PDB entry 9G9H | electron microscopy, 2.99 A resolution | chains H and R of the 10 polymer chains in the assembly

Chain H:
Molecule: CRISPR system Cms protein Csm5
Organism: Enterococcus italicus DSM 15952
UniProtKB: E6LHV3 (CSM5_ENTI1); residue numbers follow UniProt; this construct covers 1-349
Sequence (379 residues; row label = number of the first residue in the row):
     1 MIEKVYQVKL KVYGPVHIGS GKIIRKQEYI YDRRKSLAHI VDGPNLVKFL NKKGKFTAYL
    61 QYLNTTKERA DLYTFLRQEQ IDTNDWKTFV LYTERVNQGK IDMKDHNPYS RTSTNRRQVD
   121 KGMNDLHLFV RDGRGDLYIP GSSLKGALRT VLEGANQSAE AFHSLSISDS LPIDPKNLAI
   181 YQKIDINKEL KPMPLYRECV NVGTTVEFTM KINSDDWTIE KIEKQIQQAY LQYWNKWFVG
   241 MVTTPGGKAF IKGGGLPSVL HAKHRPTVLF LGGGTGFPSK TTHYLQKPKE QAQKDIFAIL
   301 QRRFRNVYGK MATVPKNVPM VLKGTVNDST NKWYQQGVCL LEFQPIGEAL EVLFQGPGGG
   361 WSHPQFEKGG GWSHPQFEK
Disordered / not traced: 1-2, 101-120, 155-160, 261-265, 320-325, 346-379
Construct notes: expression tag (350-379)

Chain R:
Molecule: crRNA
Organism: Enterococcus italicus DSM 15952
Sequence (45 nucleotides; each row starts with the number of its first residue; numbers below 1 keep their minus sign (A-7 is residue -7)):
    -7 ACGAGAACAU GCGCGACAUU CCGAAGAACG CUGAAGCGCU GGGGG
Disordered / not traced: 23-37

Interface between chain H and chain R:
Contacting residue pairs - 35 pairs, chain H then chain R:
  His17(H) - A20(R)  phosphate contact
  Ile18(H) - A20(R)  phosphate contact
  Gly19(H) - A19(R)  hydrogen bond to the sugar
  Gly21(H) - A19(R)  base contact
  Ser142(H) - G18(R)  sugar contact
  Ser142(H) - A19(R)  hydrogen bond to the phosphate
  Ser143(H) - G18(R)  hydrogen bond to the phosphate
  Ser143(H) - A19(R)  hydrogen bond to the phosphate
  Lys145(H) - A17(R)  salt bridge to the phosphate
  Gly146(H) - G18(R)  sugar contact
  Ala147(H) - G18(R)  hydrogen bond to the base
  Arg149(H) - A16(R)  hydrogen bond to the phosphate
  Arg149(H) - A17(R)  salt bridge to the phosphate
  Arg149(H) - G18(R)  phosphate contact
  Thr150(H) - G18(R)  hydrogen bond to the base
  Phe162(H) - A16(R)  phosphate contact
  Phe162(H) - A17(R)  phosphate contact
  His163(H) - G15(R)  phosphate contact
  His163(H) - A16(R)  salt bridge to the phosphate
  Lys183(H) - G22(R)  base contact
  Phe270(H) - G18(R)  base contact
  Leu271(H) - G18(R)  base contact
  Gly272(H) - A20(R)  phosphate contact
  Gly273(H) - A20(R)  hydrogen bond to the phosphate
  Gly276(H) - G22(R)  phosphate contact
  Phe277(H) - C21(R)  hydrogen bond to the phosphate
  Phe277(H) - G22(R)  hydrogen bond to the phosphate
  Lys280(H) - G18(R)  base contact
  Lys280(H) - A20(R)  phosphate contact
  Lys280(H) - C21(R)  phosphate contact
  Leu300(H) - G22(R)  sugar contact
  Phe304(H) - C21(R)  base contact
  Phe304(H) - G22(R)  sugar contact
  Tyr308(H) - G22(R)  hydrogen bond to the phosphate
  Pro319(H) - G22(R)  phosphate contact
Interface residues without a listed pair, chain H (29 interface residues in all): Ser20, Gly274, Pro278, Val307

In short:
29 residues of chain H face 8 of chain R across their interface; the contacts include 11 hydrogen bonds and 3
salt bridges. Among the polar pairs are Ala147(H)-G18(R), Thr150(H)-G18(R) and Gly19(H)-A19(R).
Chain H is CRISPR system Cms protein Csm5 and chain R is crRNA, both from Enterococcus italicus DSM 15952; the
structure, CryoEM structure of Enterococcus italicus Csm-crRNA-CTR1 complex bound to pNppA3 and AMPNPP, was
determined by electron microscopy, deposited together with 9G9A, 9G9B, 9G9C, 9G9D, 9G9E, 9G9F and 4 further
entries.
